Entry 3ND5 (X-ray diffraction, 2.30 A resolution); this record covers chains C and E of the 6 polymer chains in the assembly.

== Chain C (and E) ==
Molecule: Phosphopantetheine adenylyltransferase
Organism: Enterococcus faecalis
Notes: EC 2.7.7.3; chain E of this document is another copy of the same molecule, construct and numbering; everything in this record applies to it too
UniProt: Q831P9 (COAD_ENTFA); residues 1-163 here = UniProt positions 1-163
Chain sequence (171 residues; row label = number of the first residue in the row):
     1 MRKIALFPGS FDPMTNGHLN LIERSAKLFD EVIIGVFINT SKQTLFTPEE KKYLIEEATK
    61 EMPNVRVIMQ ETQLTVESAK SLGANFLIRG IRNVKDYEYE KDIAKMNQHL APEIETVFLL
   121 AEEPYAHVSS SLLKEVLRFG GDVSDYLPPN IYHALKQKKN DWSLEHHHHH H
Disordered / not traced: 39-44, 159-171
Construct notes: expression tag (164-171)
Curated features (UniProtKB/Swiss-Prot):
  - binding site (ATP): S10, H18, G90 to R92, E100, Y125 to S131
  - binding site (substrate): S10, K42, T75, R89
  - site: H18 (Transition state stabilizer)

== How chain C and chain E interact ==
Contacting residue pairs (23):
  T72(C) - F139(E)
  Q73(C) - F139(E)
  L74(C) - F139(E)  hydrophobic
  L74(C) - G141(E)
  E98(C) - N93(E)
  E98(C) - V94(E)  hydrogen bond (side chain-backbone)
  E98(C) - K95(E)  hydrogen bond (side chain-backbone)
  D102(C) - R92(E)  salt bridge
  D102(C) - N93(E)
  D102(C) - H127(E)
  D102(C) - L132(E)
  I103(C) - L132(E)  hydrophobic
  K105(C) - H127(E)
  M106(C) - H127(E)
  M106(C) - L132(E)  hydrophobic
  M106(C) - L133(E)  hydrophobic
  M106(C) - V136(E)  hydrophobic
  M106(C) - V143(E)  hydrophobic
  M106(C) - Y146(E)  hydrophobic
  H109(C) - D142(E)  hydrogen bond (side chain-backbone)
  H109(C) - D145(E)
  H109(C) - Y146(E)  hydrogen bond
  L110(C) - D142(E)
Interface residues without a listed pair, chain E (15 interface residues in all): A126

== Overview ==
10 residues of chain C face 15 of chain E across their interface, with 4 hydrogen bonds and 1 salt bridge.
Polar contacts include D102(C)-R92(E), E98(C)-V94(E) and E98(C)-K95(E). UniProt lists 13 ATP-binding residues
and 4 substrate-binding residues on chain C.
Chain C and chain E are both Phosphopantetheine adenylyltransferase (Enterococcus faecalis); the structure,
Crystal structure of phosphopantetheine adenylyltransferase (PPAT) from Enterococcus faecalis, was determined
by X-ray diffraction, deposited together with 3ND6 and 3ND7.
